5D8A - chains B and C of the 4 polymer chains in the assembly; structure by X-ray diffraction, 2.40 A resolution.

[Chain B]
Name: VP2
Organism: Foot-and-mouth disease virus - type A
UniProtKB: Q6PN23 (Q6PN23_9PICO); residues 1-218 here correspond to UniProt positions 287-504 (UniProt number = residue number + 286)
Amino-acid sequence (218 residues; row label = number of the first residue in the row):
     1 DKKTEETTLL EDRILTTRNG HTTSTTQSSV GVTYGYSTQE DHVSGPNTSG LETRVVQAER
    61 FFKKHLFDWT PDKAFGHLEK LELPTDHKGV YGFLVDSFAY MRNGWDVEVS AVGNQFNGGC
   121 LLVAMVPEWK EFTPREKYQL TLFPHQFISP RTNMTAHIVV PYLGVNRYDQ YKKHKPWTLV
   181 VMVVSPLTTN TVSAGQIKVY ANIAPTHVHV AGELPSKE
Unresolved in the structure: 1-11
Construct notes: engineered mutation Phe93 (His379 in Q6PN23)
What the authors report for this chain:
  - mutagenesis - H93F: increased stability in response to 2h at 56 degC

[Chain C]
Name: VP3
Organism: Foot-and-mouth disease virus - type A
UniProtKB: Q6PN23 (Q6PN23_9PICO); residues 1-221 here correspond to UniProt positions 505-725 (UniProt number = residue number + 504)
Amino-acid sequence (221 residues; row label = number of the first residue in the row):
     1 GIVPVACSDG YGGLVTTDPK TADPVYGMVY NPPRTNYPGR FTNLLDVAEA CPTFLCFDEG
    61 KPYVVTRTDE QRLLAKFDVS LAAKHMSNTY LSGIAQYYAQ YSGTINLHFM FTGSTDSKAR
   121 YMVAYVPPGV ETPPDTPEKA AHCIHAEWDT GLNSKFTFSI PYVSAADYAY TASDVAETTN
   181 VQGWVCIYQI THGKAEQDTL VVSVSAGKDF ELRLPIDPRS Q

[Interface between chain B and chain C]
Residue-residue contacts (40; chain B residue first):
  Pro46(B) - Tyr162(C)
  Pro46(B) - Asp167(C)
  Asn47(B) - Tyr162(C)
  Asn47(B) - Val163(C)
  Asn47(B) - Ser164(C)  hydrogen bond (side chain-backbone)
  Asn47(B) - Ala165(C)  hydrogen bond (side chain-backbone)
  Asn47(B) - Ala166(C)
  Asn47(B) - Asp167(C)
  Thr48(B) - Tyr162(C)
  Ser49(B) - Tyr162(C)  hydrogen bond (side chain-backbone)
  Leu51(B) - Ile144(C)  hydrophobic
  Leu51(B) - Pro161(C)  hydrophobic
  Leu51(B) - Val163(C)  hydrophobic
  Ala99(B) - Pro127(C)  hydrophobic
  Ala99(B) - Pro128(C)
  Tyr100(B) - Pro128(C)
  Tyr100(B) - Val163(C)  hydrophobic
  Tyr100(B) - Ser164(C)
  Tyr100(B) - Ala165(C)
  Asn166(B) - Ala165(C)
  Asn166(B) - Ala166(C)
  Arg167(B) - Ala165(C)
  Arg167(B) - Asp167(C)  salt bridge
  Tyr168(B) - Ala165(C)
  Gly212(B) - Pro127(C)
  Glu213(B) - Pro127(C)
  Glu213(B) - His142(C)
  Glu213(B) - Cys143(C)
  Glu213(B) - Ile144(C)
  Leu214(B) - Pro127(C)
  Leu214(B) - Pro128(C)
  Leu214(B) - His142(C)
  Leu214(B) - Cys143(C)
  Pro215(B) - Val126(C)
  Pro215(B) - Pro134(C)  hydrophobic
  Pro215(B) - Lys139(C)
  Pro215(B) - Cys143(C)
  Ser216(B) - Lys139(C)  hydrogen bond (backbone-backbone)
  Ser216(B) - His142(C)
  Glu218(B) - Lys139(C)
Also at the interface, not in a pair above, chain B (18 interface residues in all): Gln170, Ala211
Also at the interface, not in a pair above, chain C (19 interface residues in all): Gly129, Val130, Ala140, Gln182

[Summary]
18 residues of chain B and 19 residues of chain C are in contact; the contacts include 4 hydrogen bonds and 1
salt bridge. Among the polar pairs are Arg167(B)-Asp167(C), Asn47(B)-Ser164(C) and Asn47(B)-Ala165(C). The
paper reports that H93F of chain B increases stability in response to 2h at 56 degC.
Chain B is VP2 and chain C is VP3, both from Foot-and-mouth disease virus - type A; the structure, Crystal
structure of recombinant foot-and-mouth-disease virus A22-H2093F empty capsid, was determined by X-ray
diffraction (same publication as 5AC9, 5ACA and 5DDJ).
